7T0W - chains B and L2 of the 9 polymer chains in the assembly; structure by electron microscopy, 3.00 A resolution.

# Chain B
Protein: Gamma-aminobutyric acid receptor subunit alpha-1
Organism: Homo sapiens
Reference sequence: P14867 (GBRA1_HUMAN); the construct has insertions or renumbered stretches relative to UniProt, so the offset changes along the chain: 1-312 = UniProt 28-339; 320-347 = UniProt 418-445
Chain sequence (347 residues; numbered 1 to 347; the number before each row is that of its first residue):
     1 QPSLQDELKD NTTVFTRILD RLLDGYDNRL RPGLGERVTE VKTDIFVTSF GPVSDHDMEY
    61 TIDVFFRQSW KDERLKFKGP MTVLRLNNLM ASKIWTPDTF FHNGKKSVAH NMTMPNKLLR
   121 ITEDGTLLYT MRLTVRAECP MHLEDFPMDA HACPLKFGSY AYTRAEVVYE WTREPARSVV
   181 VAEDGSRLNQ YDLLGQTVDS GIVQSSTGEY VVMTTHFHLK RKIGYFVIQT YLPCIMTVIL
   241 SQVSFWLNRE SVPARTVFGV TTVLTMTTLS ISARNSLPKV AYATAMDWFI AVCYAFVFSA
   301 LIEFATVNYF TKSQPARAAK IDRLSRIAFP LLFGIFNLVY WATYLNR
Unresolved in the structure: 1-9
Disulfide bonds: C139-C153
Covalent attachments: glycan linked to N111
Sequence notes: linker (313-319)
Swiss-Prot annotation at these positions:
  - binding site (4-aminobutanoate): R67, T130
  - binding site (3alpha-hydroxy-5alpha-pregnan-11,20-dione): W246
  - glycosylation (N-linked (GlcNAc...) asparagine): N11, N111
From the paper describing this entry:
  - specificity-determining residues: E170, R173, E174, R177
  - specificity-determining residues: R164 (by similarity / conservation)

# Chain L2
Protein: Fab115 light chain, IgG1
Organism: Homo sapiens
Chain sequence (217 residues; numbered 1 to 217; the number before each row is that of its first residue):
     1 QSVLTQPPSA SGTPGQRVTI SCSGSSSNIG SNTVSWYQQL PGTAPKLLIY STNQRPSGVP
    61 DRFSGSKSGT SASLAIGGLQ SEDEADYYCA AWDDSLKRLV VFGGGTRLTV LGQPKAAPSV
   121 TLFPPSSEEL QANKATLVCL ISDFYPGAVT VAWKADSSPV KAGVETTTPS KQSNNKYAAS
   181 SYLSLTPEQW KSHRSYSCQV THEGSTVEKT VAPTECS
Unresolved in the structure: 1-2, 113-217

# How chain B and chain L2 interact
Pairs across the interface (8):
  T82(B) with S26(L2); G69(L2)
  T122(B) with S31(L2)
  E123(B) with S26(L2)
  D124(B) with S26(L2)
  E170(B) with K97(L2), salt bridge
  W171(B) with K97(L2), hydrogen bond (backbone-side chain)
  R173(B) with K97(L2)
Other interface residues (no listed pair), chain B (10 interface residues in all): K42, R120, T172
Other interface residues (no listed pair), chain L2 (6 interface residues in all): G30, T70

# Summary
Chain B and chain L2 form an interface of 10 and 6 residues respectively; the contacts include 1 hydrogen bond
and 1 salt bridge. Among the polar pairs are E170(B)-K97(L2) and W171(B)-K97(L2). From the paper: specificity
determinants E170(B), R173(B) and E174(B) among others.
Chain B is Gamma-aminobutyric acid receptor subunit alpha-1 and chain L2 is Fab115 light chain, IgG1, both
from Homo sapiens; the structure, Complex of GABA-A synaptic receptor with autoimmune antibody Fab115, was
determined by electron microscopy.
